PDB entry 8AWM | X-ray diffraction, 3.50 A resolution | chains H and A of the 3 polymer chains in the assembly

Chain H:
Protein: Heavy chain Fab268
From: Homo sapiens
Chain sequence (219 residues; numbered 1 to 227; 8 numbers in that range are skipped by the numbering (no residue carries them; nothing is unmodelled there); the number before each row is that of its first residue):
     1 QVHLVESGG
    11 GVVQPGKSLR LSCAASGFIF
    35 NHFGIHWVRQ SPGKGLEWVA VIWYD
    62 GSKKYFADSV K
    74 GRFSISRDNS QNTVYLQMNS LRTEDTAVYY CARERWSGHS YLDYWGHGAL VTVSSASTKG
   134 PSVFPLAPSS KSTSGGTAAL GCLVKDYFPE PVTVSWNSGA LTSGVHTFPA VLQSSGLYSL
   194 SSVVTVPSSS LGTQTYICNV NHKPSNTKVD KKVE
Not modelled in the structure: 144-146
Disulfides: Cys-23/Cys-104, Cys-155/Cys-211

Chain A:
Protein: Glycoprotein
From: Rift Valley fever virus
UniProtKB: A2T080 (A2T080_RVFV); residue numbers follow UniProt; this construct covers 154-469
Chain sequence (325 residues; row label = number of the first residue in the row):
   154 EDPHLRNRPG KGHNYIDGMT QEDATCKPVT YAGACSSFDV LLEKGKFPLF QSYAHHRTLL
   214 EAVHDTIIAK ADPPSCDLQS AHGNPCMKEK LVMKTHCPND YQSAHYLNND GKMASVKCPP
   274 KYELTEDCNF CRQMTGASLK KGSYPLQDLF CQSSEDDGSK LKTKMKGVCE VGVQALKKCD
   334 GQLSTAHEVV PFAVFKNSKK VYLDKLDLKT EENLLPDSFV CFEHKGQYKG TMDSGQTKRE
   394 LKSFDISQCP KIGGHGSKKC TGDAAFCSAY ECTAQYANAY CSHANGSGIV QIQVSGVWKK
   454 PLCVGYERVV VKRELSGTKH HHHHH
Not modelled in the structure: 379-392, 469-478
Sequence notes: expression tag (470-478)
Disulfides: Cys-179/Cys-188, Cys-229/Cys-239, Cys-250/Cys-281, Cys-271/Cys-284, Cys-304/Cys-456, Cys-322/Cys-332, Cys-374/Cys-434, Cys-402/Cys-413, Cys-420/Cys-425
From the paper describing this entry:
  - mutagenesis - T173L, E175G: decreased binding to RVFV-268
  - mutagenesis - D230N/K294E: abolished binding to RVFV-268
  - mutagenesis - T173L, E175G, D230N/K294E: decreased binding to RVFV-379
  - mutagenesis - T173L, E175G, D230N/K294E: decreased binding to RVFV-426

How chain H and chain A interact:
Contacting residue pairs (17):
  His-36(H) / Ala-177(A)
  His-36(H) / Thr-178(A)
  His-36(H) / Ala-185(A)
  His-36(H) / Gly-186(A)
  Tyr-58(H) / Asp-176(A)  hydrogen bond (side chain-backbone)
  Tyr-58(H) / Ala-177(A)  hydrophobic
  Tyr-58(H) / Lys-180(A)  hydrogen bond (side chain-backbone)
  Trp-109(H) / Gln-174(A)
  Trp-109(H) / Lys-294(A)
  Ser-110(H) / Thr-173(A)  hydrogen bond (side chain-backbone)
  Ser-110(H) / Gln-174(A)  hydrogen bond (backbone-backbone)
  Ser-110(H) / Glu-175(A)  hydrogen bond (side chain-backbone)
  Ser-110(H) / Asp-176(A)  hydrogen bond (side chain-backbone)
  Ser-110(H) / Ala-177(A)
  Gly-111(H) / Gln-174(A)  hydrogen bond (backbone-side chain)
  His-112(H) / Gln-174(A)  hydrogen bond (backbone-side chain)
  Ser-113(H) / Gln-174(A)
Also at the interface, not in a pair above, chain H (11 interface residues in all): Ile-29, Asn-35, Lys-64, Asn-82
Also at the interface, not in a pair above, chain A (12 interface residues in all): Lys-378, Glu-393

Overview:
Chain H and chain A form an interface of 11 and 12 residues respectively, with 8 hydrogen bonds. Among the
polar pairs are Tyr-58(H)/Asp-176(A), Tyr-58(H)/Lys-180(A) and Ser-110(H)/Thr-173(A). From the paper: T173L,
E175G and D230N/K294E of chain A reduce binding to RVFV-379; T173L, E175G and D230N/K294E of chain A reduce
binding to RVFV-426.
Chain H is Heavy chain Fab268 (Homo sapiens) and chain A is Glycoprotein (Rift Valley fever virus); the
structure, RVFV GnH with Fab268 bound, was determined by X-ray diffraction (same publication as 8AWL).
